PDB entry 3TWM | X-ray diffraction, 2.80 A resolution | chains A and D of the 3 polymer chains in the assembly

Chain A:
Name: Formamidopyrimidine-DNA glycosylase 1
From: Arabidopsis thaliana
Notes: EC 3.2.2.23
UniProtKB: Q9SBB4 (Q9SBB4_ARATH); residues 1-304 here = UniProt positions 1-304
Chain sequence (310 residues; each row starts with the number of its first residue):
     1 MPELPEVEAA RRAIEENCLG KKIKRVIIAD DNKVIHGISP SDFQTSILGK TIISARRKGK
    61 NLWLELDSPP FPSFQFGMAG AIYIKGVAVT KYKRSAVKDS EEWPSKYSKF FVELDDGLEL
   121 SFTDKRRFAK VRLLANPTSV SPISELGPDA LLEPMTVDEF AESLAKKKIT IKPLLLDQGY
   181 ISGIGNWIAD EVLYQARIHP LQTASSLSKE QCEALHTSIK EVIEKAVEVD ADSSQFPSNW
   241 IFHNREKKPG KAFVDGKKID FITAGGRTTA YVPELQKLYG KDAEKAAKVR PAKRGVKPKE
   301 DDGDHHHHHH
Unresolved in the structure: 1, 86-102, 280-310
Sequence notes: expression tag (305-310)
From the paper describing this entry:
  - binding site for the 16-nt DNA strand: Pro2, Glu6, Lys60, Met78, Arg126, Asn186, Arg245, Arg267, Thr268
  - catalytic residues: Lys60 (citing earlier work)
  - binding site for the 16-nt DNA strand (chain D): Lys33, Tyr107, Lys125, Arg126, Arg127, Phe128, Lys168, Thr170
  - catalytic residues: Pro2
  - catalytic residues: Glu3 (by similarity / conservation)
  - conformationally variable residues (side-chain flip): Pro2, Met78, Arg126, Phe128
  - specificity-determining residues: Arg126 (citing earlier work)
  - contacts within the chain: Glu6-Trp187 (hydrogen bond)

Chain D:
Molecule: 16-nt DNA strand
Sequence (16 nucleotides; numbered 1 to 16; the number before each row is that of its first residue):
     1 TGGTAGACGT GGACGC
Unresolved in the structure: 16

Interface between chain A and chain D:
Contacting residue pairs (17):
  Lys33(A) - DC8(D)  phosphate contact
  Lys33(A) - DG9(D)  salt bridge to the phosphate
  Tyr107(A) - DG11(D)  hydrogen bond to the phosphate
  Lys125(A) - DT10(D)  phosphate contact
  Lys125(A) - DG11(D)  hydrogen bond to the phosphate
  Lys125(A) - DG12(D)  salt bridge to the phosphate
  Arg126(A) - DG9(D)  hydrogen bond to the base
  Arg126(A) - DT10(D)  sugar contact
  Arg127(A) - DG9(D)  hydrogen bond to the phosphate
  Arg127(A) - DT10(D)  salt bridge to the phosphate
  Phe128(A) - DC8(D)  base contact
  Phe128(A) - DG9(D)  base contact
  Lys168(A) - DG2(D)  phosphate contact
  Lys168(A) - DG3(D)  phosphate contact
  Ile169(A) - DG2(D)  sugar contact
  Ile169(A) - DG3(D)  phosphate contact
  Thr170(A) - DG3(D)  hydrogen bond to the phosphate

In short:
Chain A and chain D form an interface of 9 and 7 residues respectively, with 5 hydrogen bonds and 3 salt
bridges. Polar contacts include Arg126(A)-DG9(D), Tyr107(A)-DG11(D) and Lys125(A)-DG11(D). From the paper:
catalytic residues Lys60(A), Pro2(A) and Glu3(A); a binding site for the 16-nt DNA strand at Pro2(A), Glu6(A)
and Lys60(A) among others.
Here chain A is Formamidopyrimidine-DNA glycosylase 1 (Arabidopsis thaliana) and chain D is a 16-nt DNA
strand. Entry 3TWM (Crystal structure of Arabidopsis thaliana FPG) was determined by X-ray diffraction,
deposited together with 3TWK and 3TWL.
